PDB entry 6PB6 | electron microscopy, 4.29 A resolution (low resolution: residue-level contacts below are approximate; hydrogen-bond / salt-bridge calls are withheld) | chains A and C of the 10 polymer chains in the assembly

# Chain A
Name: DNA-directed RNA polymerase subunit alpha
Source organism: Escherichia coli
Notes: EC 2.7.7.6
Reference sequence: P0A7Z6 (RPOA_ECO57); residue numbers follow UniProt; this construct covers 1-329
Sequence (329 residues; row label = number of the first residue in the row):
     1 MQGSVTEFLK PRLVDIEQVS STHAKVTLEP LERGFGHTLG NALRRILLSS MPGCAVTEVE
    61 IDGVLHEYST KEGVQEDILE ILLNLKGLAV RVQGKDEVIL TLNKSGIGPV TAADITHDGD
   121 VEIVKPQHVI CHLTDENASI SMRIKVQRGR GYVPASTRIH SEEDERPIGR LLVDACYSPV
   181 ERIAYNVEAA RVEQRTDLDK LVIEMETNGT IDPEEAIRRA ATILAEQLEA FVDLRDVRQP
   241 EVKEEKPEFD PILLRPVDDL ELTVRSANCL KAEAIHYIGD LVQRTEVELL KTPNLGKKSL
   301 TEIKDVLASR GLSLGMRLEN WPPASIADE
Unresolved in the structure: 1-5, 236-329

# Chain C
Name: DNA-directed RNA polymerase subunit beta
Source organism: Escherichia coli
Notes: EC 2.7.7.6
Reference sequence: B7MIX3 (RPOB_ECO45); residues 1-1342 here = UniProt positions 1-1342
Sequence (1342 residues; numbered 1 to 1342; the number before each row is that of its first residue):
     1 MVYSYTEKKR IRKDFGKRPQ VLDVPYLLSI QLDSFQKFIE QDPEGQYGLE AAFRSVFPIQ
    61 SYSGNSELQY VSYRLGEPVF DVQECQIRGV TYSAPLRVKL RLVIYEREAP EGTVKDIKEQ
   121 EVYMGEIPLM TDNGTFVING TERVIVSQLH RSPGVFFDSD KGKTHSSGKV LYNARIIPYR
   181 GSWLDFEFDP KDNLFVRIDR RRKLPATIIL RALNYTTEQI LDLFFEKVIF EIRDNKLQME
   241 LVPERLRGET ASFDIEANGK VYVEKGRRIT ARHIRQLEKD DVKLIEVPVE YIAGKVVAKD
   301 YIDESTGELI CAANMELSLD LLAKLSQSGH KRIETLFTND LDHGPYISET LRVDPTNDRL
   361 SALVEIYRMM RPGEPPTREA AESLFENLFF SEDRYDLSAV GRMKFNRSLL REEIEGSGIL
   421 SKDDIIDVMK KLIDIRNGKG EVDDIDHLGN RRIRSVGEMA ENQFRVGLVR VERAVKERLS
   481 LGDLDTLMPQ DMINAKPISA AVKEFFGSSQ LSQFMDQNNP LSEITHKRRI SALGPGGLTR
   541 ERAGFEVRDV HPTHYGRVCP IETPEGPNIG LINSLSVYAQ TNEYGFLETP YRKVTDGVVT
   601 DEIHYLSAIE EGNYVIAQAN SNLDEEGHFV EDLVTCRSKG ESSLFSRDQV DYMDVSTQQV
   661 VSVGASLIPF LEHDDANRAL MGANMQRQAV PTLRADKPLV GTGMERAVAV DSGVTAVAKR
   721 GGVVQYVDAS RIVIKVNEDE MYPGEAGIDI YNLTKYTRSN QNTCINQMPC VSLGEPVERG
   781 DVLADGPSTD LGELALGQNM RVAFMPWNGY NFEDSILVSE RVVQEDRFTT IHIQELACVS
   841 RDTKLGPEEI TADIPNVGEA ALSKLDESGI VYIGAEVTGG DILVGKVTPK GETQLTPEEK
   901 LLRAIFGEKA SDVKDSSLRV PNGVSGTVID VQVFTRDGVE KDKRALEIEE MQLKQAKKDL
   961 SEELQILEAG LFSRIRAVLV AGGVEAEKLD KLPRDRWLEL GLTDEEKQNQ LEQLAEQYDE
  1021 LKHEFEKKLE AKRRKITQGD DLAPGVLKIV KVYLAVKRRI QPGDKMAGRH GNKGVISKIN
  1081 PIEDMPYDEN GTPVDIVLNP LGVPSRMNIG QILETHLGMA AKGIGDKINA MLKQQQEVAK
  1141 LREFIQRAYD LGADVRQKVD LSTFSDEEVM RLAENLRKGM PIATPVFDGA KEAEIKELLK
  1201 LGDLPTSGQI RLYDGRTGEQ FERPVTVGYM YMLKLNHLVD DKMHARSTGS YSLVTQQPLG
  1261 GKAQFGGQRF GEMEVWALEA YGAAYTLQEM LTVKSDDVNG RTKMYKNIVD GNHQMEPGMP
  1321 ESFNVLLKEI RSLGINIELE DE
Unresolved in the structure: 1-2
Swiss-Prot annotation at these positions:
  - modified residue (N6-acetyllysine): Lys-1022, Lys-1200

# How chain A and chain C interact
Residue-residue contacts (54; chain A residue first):
  His-37(A) with Glu-1219(C)
  Asn-41(A) with Asp-1214(C); Gly-1215(C); Arg-1216(C); Thr-1217(C); Gly-1218(C)
  Arg-44(A) with Glu-1083(C); Tyr-1087(C); Asp-1214(C); Gly-1215(C)
  Arg-45(A) with Glu-1083(C); Asp-1084(C); Gly-1215(C); Arg-1216(C)
  Leu-48(A) with Glu-1083(C)
  Leu-65(A) with Ile-873(C); Gly-874(C)
  His-66(A) with Ile-873(C); Gly-874(C); Val-928(C); Ile-929(C)
  Glu-67(A) with Lys-1057(C)
  Tyr-68(A) with Ile-929(C); Ala-1055(C); Lys-1057(C)
  Lys-71(A) with Asp-728(C)
  Glu-72(A) with Tyr-726(C); Asp-728(C)
  Gly-73(A) with Tyr-726(C); Asp-728(C)
  Val-74(A) with Asp-728(C); Ala-729(C)
  Gln-75(A) with Ala-729(C)
  Asp-77(A) with Ala-729(C)
  Leu-83(A) with Arg-694(C)
  Lys-86(A) with Gln-824(C)
  Thr-134(A) with Val-727(C)
  Tyr-152(A) with Val-823(C); Gln-824(C); Arg-1059(C)
  Ile-168(A) with Ile-873(C); Gly-874(C); Ala-875(C)
  Cys-176(A) with Arg-821(C); Gln-824(C)
  Arg-182(A) with Asn-1090(C); Gly-1091(C); Thr-1092(C)
  Ile-183(A) with Gly-1091(C)
  Ala-184(A) with Glu-1089(C); Asn-1090(C); Gly-1091(C)
  Tyr-185(A) with Tyr-1087(C); Gly-1218(C)
Also at the interface, not in a pair above, chain A (27 interface residues in all): Glu-80, Asn-186
Also at the interface, not in a pair above, chain C (36 interface residues in all): Tyr-756, Val-771, Ile-831, Tyr-872, Thr-927, Ile-1082, Met-1085

# Summary
Chain A and chain C form an interface of 27 and 36 residues respectively.
Chain A is DNA-directed RNA polymerase subunit alpha and chain C is DNA-directed RNA polymerase subunit beta,
both from Escherichia coli; the structure, The E. coli class-II CAP-dependent transcription activation complex
at the state 2, was determined by electron microscopy together with 6PB4 and 6PB5 from the same study.
